3REJ - chains G and J of the 10 polymer chains in the assembly; structure by X-ray diffraction, 2.55 A resolution.

[Chain G]
Molecule: Histone H2A type 1
Organism: Xenopus laevis
UniProtKB: P06897 (H2A1_XENLA); residues 1-129 here correspond to UniProt positions 2-130 (UniProt number = residue number + 1)
Amino-acid sequence (129 residues; row label = number of the first residue in the row):
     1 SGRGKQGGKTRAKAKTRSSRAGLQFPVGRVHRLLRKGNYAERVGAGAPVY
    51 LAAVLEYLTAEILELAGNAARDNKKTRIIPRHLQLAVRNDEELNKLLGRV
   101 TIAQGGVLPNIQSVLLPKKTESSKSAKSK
Unresolved in the structure: 1-13, 119-129
Sequence notes: variant Arg99 (Gly100 in P06897), Ser123 (Ala124 in P06897)

[Chain J]
Molecule: 146-nt DNA strand
Sequence (146 nucleotides; numbered -73 to 72; the number before each row is that of its first residue; numbers below 1 keep their minus sign (DA-73 is residue -73)):
   -73 ATCTCCAAATATCCCTTGCGGATCGTAGAAAAAGTGTGTCAAACTGCGCT
   -23 ATCAAAGGGAAACTTCAACTGAATTCAGTTGAAGTTTCCCTTTGATAGCG
    27 CAGTTTGACACACTTTTTCTACGATCCGCAAGGGATATTTGGAGAT
Metal / ion sites: Mn2+ site 1 near DG-56 (its only coordinating residue here); Mn2+ site 2 near DG-54 (its only coordinating residue here); Mn2+ site 3 near DG58 (its only coordinating residue here); Mn2+ site 4 near DG68 (its only coordinating residue here)

[Chain G / chain J interface]
Pairs across the interface (12):
  Lys15(G) - DA-43(J)  phosphate contact
  Lys15(G) - DA-42(J)  phosphate contact
  Thr16(G) - DA-43(J)  phosphate contact
  Arg17(G) - DA-43(J)  salt bridge to the phosphate
  Arg20(G) - DA-42(J)  salt bridge to the phosphate
  Gly28(G) - DA-44(J)  sugar contact
  Gly28(G) - DA-43(J)  phosphate contact
  Arg29(G) - DA-44(J)  phosphate contact
  Arg32(G) - DA-45(J)  phosphate contact
  Arg32(G) - DA-44(J)  salt bridge to the phosphate
  Arg42(G) - DT-35(J)  sugar contact
  Arg77(G) - DC-55(J)  sugar contact
Also at the interface, not in a pair above, chain G (10 interface residues in all): Ala14

[Overview]
The interface between chain G and chain J involves 10 residues on one side and 6 on the other, with 3 salt
bridges. Among the polar pairs are Arg17(G)-DA-43(J), Arg20(G)-DA-42(J) and Arg32(G)-DA-44(J).
Chain G is Histone H2A type 1 (Xenopus laevis) and chain J is a 146-nt DNA strand; the structure, 2.55
Angstrom Crystal Structure of the Nucleosome Core Particle Assembled with a 146 bp Alpha-Satellite DNA ...,
was determined by X-ray diffraction (same publication as 3REH, 3REI, 3REK and 3REL).
